3VY6 - chain A; structure by X-ray diffraction, 2.00 A resolution.

Chain A:
Molecule: Zymogen granule membrane protein 16
Organism: Homo sapiens
UniProtKB: O60844 (ZG16_HUMAN); residues 21-159 here = UniProt positions 21-159
Amino-acid sequence (141 residues; numbered 19 to 159; the number before each row is that of its first residue):
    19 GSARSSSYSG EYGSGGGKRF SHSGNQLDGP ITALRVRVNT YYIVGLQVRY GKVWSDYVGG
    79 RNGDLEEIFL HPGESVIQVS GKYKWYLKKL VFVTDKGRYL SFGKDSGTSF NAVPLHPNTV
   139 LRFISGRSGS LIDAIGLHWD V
Unresolved in the structure: 19-21
Construct notes: expression tag (19-20)
From the paper describing this entry:
  - binding site for beta-D-glucopyranose: Tyr-104
  - mutagenesis - Y104F: decreased binding to alpha-mannose
  - mutagenesis - Y104F: decreased binding to Man-O-Ser/Thr
  - mutagenesis - Y104F, D151N: increased binding to heparin
  - mutagenesis - D151N: decreased binding to mannose-related probes

In short:
The paper reports a binding site for beta-D-glucopyranose at Tyr-104; Y104F and D151N increase binding to
heparin.
Chain A is Zymogen granule membrane protein 16 (Homo sapiens); the structure, Crystal structure of human
pancreatic secretory protein ZG16p with laminaribiose, was determined by X-ray diffraction (same publication
as 3VZE, 3VZF, 3VZG and 3VY7).
